7Q3E - chains A and B of the 4 polymer chains in the assembly; structure by electron microscopy, 3.35 A resolution.

[Chain A]
Protein: WD repeat-containing and planar cell polarity effector protein fritz homolog
Source organism: Mus musculus
UniProt: Q8C456 (FRITZ_MOUSE); numbering as in UniProt (aligned over 1-722)
Chain sequence (766 residues; row label = number of the first residue in the row; numbers below 1 keep their minus sign (Met-43 is residue -43)):
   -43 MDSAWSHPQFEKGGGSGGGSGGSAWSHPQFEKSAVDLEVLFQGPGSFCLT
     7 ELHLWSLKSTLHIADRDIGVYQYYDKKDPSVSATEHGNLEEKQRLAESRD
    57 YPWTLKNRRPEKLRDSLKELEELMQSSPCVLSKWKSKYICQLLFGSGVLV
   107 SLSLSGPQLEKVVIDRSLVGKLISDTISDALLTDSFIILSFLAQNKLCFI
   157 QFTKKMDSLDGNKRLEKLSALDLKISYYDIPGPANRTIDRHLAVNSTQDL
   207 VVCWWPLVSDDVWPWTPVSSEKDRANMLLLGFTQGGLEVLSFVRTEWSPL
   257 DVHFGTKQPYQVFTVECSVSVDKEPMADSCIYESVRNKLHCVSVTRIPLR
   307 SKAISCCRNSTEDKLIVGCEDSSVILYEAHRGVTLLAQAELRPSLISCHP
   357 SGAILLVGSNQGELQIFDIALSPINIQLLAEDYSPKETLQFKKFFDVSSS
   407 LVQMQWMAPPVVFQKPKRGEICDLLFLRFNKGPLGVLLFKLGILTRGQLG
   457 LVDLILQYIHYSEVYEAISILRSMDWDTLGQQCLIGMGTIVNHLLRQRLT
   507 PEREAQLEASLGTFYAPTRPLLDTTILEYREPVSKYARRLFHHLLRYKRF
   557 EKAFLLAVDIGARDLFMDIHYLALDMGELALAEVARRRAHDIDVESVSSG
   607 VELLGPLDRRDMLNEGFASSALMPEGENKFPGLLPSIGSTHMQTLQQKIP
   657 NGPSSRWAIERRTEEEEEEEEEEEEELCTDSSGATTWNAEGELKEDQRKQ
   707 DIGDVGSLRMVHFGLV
Unresolved in the structure: -43 to 1, 33-40, 160-173, 214-226, 416-426, 599-722
Differences from the reference sequence: initiating methionine (-43); expression tag (-42 to 0); conflict Gly1 (Met in Q8C456)

[Chain B]
Protein: Protein inturned
Source organism: Mus musculus
UniProt: Q059U7 (INTU_MOUSE); numbering as in UniProt (aligned over 54-942)
Chain sequence (964 residues; each row starts with the number of its first residue; numbers below 1 keep their minus sign (Met-21 is residue -21)):
   -21 MGSSHHHHHHSAVDLEVLFQGPGAGLARGDSRGRPPELPGDLSSQEEEEE
    29 EGDSDAGASSLGSYSSASSDTDVEPEWLDSVQKNGELFYLELSEDEEESL
    79 LPETQTANHVNHVRFSDKEVIIEEDDSRERKKSEPKLRRFTKILKSKSLL
   129 PRRHHKKSSSNNGPVSILKHQSSQKTGVTVQQRYKDVTVYINPRKLTAIK
   179 AREQVKLLEVLVGIIHQTKRSWKRSAKQADGERLVVHGLLPGGSAMKSGQ
   229 VLVGDVLVAVNDVDVTSENIERVLSCIPGPMQVKLTFENAYAVKRETAQP
   279 QKKKAQSSTQDLVKLLCGSEADAVQHSTLSIPHISMYLTLQLQSEAAREE
   329 QEILYHYPVSEASQKLKSVRGIFLTLCDMLESVTGTQVTSSSLHLNGKQI
   379 HVAYLKESDKLLLIGLPAEEVPLPQLRNMIEDVAQTLKFMYGSLDSAFCQ
   429 VENAPRLDHFFSLFFERALRPGKLHLSGSPSAQQYAAASAVLLDNLPGVR
   479 WLVLPQELKVELDTALSDLEAADFEELSEDYYDMRRLYTILGSSLFYKGY
   529 MVCSHLPKDDVIEIAAYCRQHCLLPLAAKQRIGQLIIWREVFPRHHLQPP
   579 SDSDPEAFQEPEGRYFLLVVGLRHYLLCVLLEAGGCASKATGNPGPDCIY
   629 VDQVRATLHQLEGVDSRIEEQLATSPGPCLSCADWFLAAPREKADSLTTS
   679 PILSRLQGPSKTAASPTCRRTFFSDYSFKARKPSPSRIGGGREPTEGEES
   729 AGLSPHATPDAVRKQRESEGSDDNVALLKLARKKSTLPNPFHLGTSKKEL
   779 SEKELEVYDIMKLTSGPENTLFHYVALETVQGIFITPTHEEVAQLGGSVH
   829 SQLIKNFHQCCLSIRAFFQQTLKEEKKKALSDGEHSEPTNSVSSLSPVKE
   879 HGVLFECSPENWTDQKKTPPVMSYWVVGRLFLNPKPQELYVCFHDSVSEI
   929 AIEMAFKLFFGLTL
Unresolved in the structure: -21 to 53, 72-302, 453-458, 575-589, 667-781, 862-868, 888-899
Differences from the reference sequence: initiating methionine (-21); expression tag (-20 to 53)
Curated features (UniProtKB/Swiss-Prot):
  - modified residue (Phosphoserine): Ser674, Ser678

[Chain A / chain B interface]
Contacting residue pairs (87; chain A residue first):
  Phe3(A) with Phe934(B)
  Leu5(A) with Phe934(B), hydrophobic
  Leu51(A) with Ser926(B); Ile928(B), hydrophobic
  Ser54(A) with Ser924(B), hydrogen bond (side chain-backbone); Val925(B); Ser926(B), hydrogen bond (side chain-backbone)
  Arg55(A) with Ser793(B), hydrogen bond; Gly794(B); Glu927(B), salt bridge; Ile928(B); Glu931(B), salt bridge
  Asp56(A) with Pro795(B)
  Lys93(A) with Glu784(B), salt bridge
  Leu385(A) with Glu931(B)
  Ala386(A) with Ile930(B)
  Glu387(A) with Arg907(B), hydrogen bond (backbone-side chain); Ile930(B)
  Asp388(A) with Lys877(B), salt bridge; Arg907(B), salt bridge; Ile930(B)
  Tyr389(A) with Phe909(B), hydrophobic; Ile930(B), hydrophobic; Phe934(B)
  Lys446(A) with Glu931(B), salt bridge; Phe934(B)
  Leu447(A) with Lys935(B)
  Gly448(A) with Lys935(B); Phe938(B)
  Ile449(A) with Ile788(B); Leu791(B), hydrophobic; Lys935(B), hydrogen bond (backbone-backbone)
  Leu450(A) with Ile813(B), hydrophobic; Leu936(B)
  Thr451(A) with Gly939(B)
  Arg452(A) with Ser653(B), hydrogen bond (side chain-backbone); Pro654(B), hydrogen bond (side chain-backbone); Gly655(B), hydrogen bond (side chain-backbone); Ile788(B); Met789(B)
  Gly453(A) with Ile788(B)
  Leu455(A) with Phe938(B), hydrophobic
  Leu462(A) with Gln484(B); Thr941(B)
  Gln463(A) with Phe938(B); Gly939(B), hydrogen bond (side chain-backbone)
  Ile465(A) with Thr941(B)
  His466(A) with Glu806(B), salt bridge; Lys913(B), hydrogen bond (backbone-side chain); Gln915(B); Phe937(B); Leu940(B), hydrogen bond (side chain-backbone)
  Tyr467(A) with Lys913(B)
  Gln487(A) with Val488(B)
  Ile491(A) with Val488(B), hydrophobic
  Asn498(A) with Asp491(B); His533(B), hydrogen bond
  Arg502(A) with Ser532(B), hydrogen bond (side chain-backbone); Leu534(B); Pro535(B); Leu942(B), hydrogen bond (side chain-backbone)
  Lys541(A) with Asp496(B), salt bridge
  Arg544(A) with Ala499(B), hydrogen bond (side chain-backbone); Ala500(B), hydrogen bond (side chain-backbone); Asp501(B), salt bridge
  Arg545(A) with Glu498(B); His533(B)
  His548(A) with Glu498(B); Ala499(B); Cys614(B), hydrogen bond
  Leu551(A) with Gly613(B); Cys614(B), hydrophobic
  Arg552(A) with His574(B); Glu610(B), salt bridge
  Arg569(A) with Asp508(B), salt bridge
  Asp570(A) with Arg514(B), salt bridge
  Met573(A) with Glu507(B); Arg513(B)
  Asp574(A) with Cys614(B)
  Tyr577(A) with Arg513(B); Gly613(B); Cys614(B); Ala615(B), hydrogen bond (side chain-backbone); Ser616(B); Lys617(B)
  Leu580(A) with Arg513(B)
  Asp581(A) with Lys617(B), salt bridge
Also at the interface, not in a pair above, chain A (50 interface residues in all): Cys4, Ile24, Ile427, Thr495, His499, Phe547, His576
Also at the interface, not in a pair above, chain B (65 interface residues in all): Val481, Ser495, Ser506, Thr517, Tyr593, Pro656, Gln809, Asn911, Ala933
From the paper, about this interface:
  - residue pairs: Ile449(A)-Lys935(B), Leu450(A)-Leu940(B), Arg452(A)-Pro654(B) (backbone contact), Arg452(A)-Ser653(B) (backbone contact), His466(A)-Leu940(B) (backbone contact), Arg502(A)-Leu942(B) (backbone contact), Arg502(A)-Ser532(B) (backbone contact), Lys541(A)-Asp496(B) (hydrogen bond), Arg544(A)-Ala499(B) (backbone contact), Val481(B)-Leu450(A), Ile813(B)-Leu450(A)

[Overview]
50 residues of chain A and 65 residues of chain B are in contact; the contacts include 18 hydrogen bonds and
13 salt bridges. Among the polar pairs are Arg55(A)-Glu927(B), Arg55(A)-Glu931(B) and Lys93(A)-Glu784(B). The
paper describes contacts between Ile449(A) and Lys935(B), Leu450(A) and Leu940(B) and Val481(B) and Leu450(A)
among others; backbone contacts between Arg452(A) and Pro654(B), Arg452(A) and Ser653(B) and His466(A) and
Leu940(B) among others; a hydrogen bond between Lys541(A) and Asp496(B).
Chain A is WD repeat-containing and planar cell polarity effector protein fritz homolog and chain B is Protein
inturned, both from Mus musculus; the structure, Structure of the mouse CPLANE-RSG1 complex, was determined by
electron microscopy, deposited together with 7Q3D.
